8AS2 - chains H and L of the 4 polymer chains in the assembly; structure by X-ray diffraction, 3.20 A resolution.

== Chain H ==
Protein: Fab30 heavy chain
Source organism: Phage display vector pTDisp
Amino-acid sequence (233 residues; each row starts with the number of its first residue):
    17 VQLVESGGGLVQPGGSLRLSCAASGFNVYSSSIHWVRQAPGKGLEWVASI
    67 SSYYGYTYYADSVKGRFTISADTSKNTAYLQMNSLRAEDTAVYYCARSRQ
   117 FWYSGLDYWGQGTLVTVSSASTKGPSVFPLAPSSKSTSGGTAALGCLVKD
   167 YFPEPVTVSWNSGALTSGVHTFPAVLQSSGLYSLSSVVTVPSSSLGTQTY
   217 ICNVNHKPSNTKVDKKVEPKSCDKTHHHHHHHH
Not modelled in the structure: 237-249
Cystine bridges: C37-C111, C162-C218

== Chain L ==
Protein: Fab30 light chain
Source organism: Phage display vector pTDisp
Amino-acid sequence (220 residues; numbered 13 to 232; the number before each row is that of its first residue):
    13 SDIQMTQSPSSLSASVGDRVTITCRASQSVSSAVAWYQQKPGKAPKLLIY
    63 SASSLYSGVPSRFSGSRSGTDFTLTISSLQPEDFATYYCQQYKYVPVTFG
   113 QGTKVEIKRTVAAPSVFIFPPSDSQLKSGTASVVCLLNNFYPREAKVQWK
   163 VDNALQSGNSQESVTEQDSKDSTYSLSSTLTLSKADYEKHKVYACEVTHQ
   213 GLSSPVTKSFNRGECEISEV
Not modelled in the structure: 225-232
Cystine bridges: C36-C101, C147-C207

== Interface between chain H and chain L ==
Pairs across the interface (57):
  Q54(H) - Q51(L)  hydrogen bond
  Q54(H) - Y100(L)  hydrogen bond
  G59(H) - Y100(L)
  L60(H) - F111(L)  hydrophobic
  W62(H) - P108(L)  hydrophobic
  W62(H) - V109(L)
  Y110(H) - Q51(L)  hydrogen bond
  Y110(H) - K55(L)
  Y119(H) - Q102(L)
  Y119(H) - Y104(L)  hydrophobic
  S120(H) - L59(L)
  S120(H) - Y62(L)
  G121(H) - Y49(L)
  L122(H) - Y49(L)  hydrogen bond (backbone-side chain)
  L122(H) - L59(L)
  L122(H) - Q102(L)
  D123(H) - L59(L)
  D123(H) - Y68(L)
  W125(H) - Y49(L)
  W125(H) - A56(L)  hydrophobic
  W125(H) - P57(L)
  G126(H) - A56(L)
  Q127(H) - K55(L)
  F144(H) - S136(L)
  F144(H) - Q137(L)
  P145(H) - S134(L)
  L146(H) - V146(L)  hydrophobic
  A147(H) - F131(L)
  K151(H) - F129(L)
  K151(H) - I130(L)
  K151(H) - K220(L)
  K151(H) - S221(L)  hydrogen bond (side chain-backbone)
  S152(H) - F129(L)
  S152(H) - F131(L)
  S154(H) - F129(L)
  A159(H) - F131(L)
  L163(H) - Q137(L)
  K165(H) - T193(L)
  H186(H) - N150(L)
  F188(H) - L148(L)  hydrophobic
  F188(H) - S175(L)
  F188(H) - S187(L)
  F188(H) - L188(L)
  F188(H) - S189(L)
  P189(H) - S175(L)  hydrogen bond (backbone-side chain)
  P189(H) - V176(L)
  V191(H) - Q173(L)
  V191(H) - E174(L)
  V191(H) - S175(L)
  L192(H) - Q173(L)  hydrogen bond (backbone-side chain)
  Q193(H) - Q173(L)
  Q193(H) - T193(L)
  S201(H) - S189(L)  hydrogen bond
  V203(H) - L148(L)  hydrophobic
  T205(H) - N150(L)
  K231(H) - S136(L)
  K236(H) - P132(L)
Other interface residues (no listed pair), chain H (39 interface residues in all): E61, D77, P148, S149, T187
Other interface residues (no listed pair), chain L (43 interface residues in all): D14, G54, D135, S140, S144, N151, T177, T191, F222

== Summary ==
39 residues of chain H face 43 of chain L across their interface; the contacts include 8 hydrogen bonds. Polar
contacts include Q54(H)-Q51(L), Q54(H)-Y100(L) and Y110(H)-Q51(L).
Here chain H is Fab30 heavy chain and chain L is Fab30 light chain, both from Phage display vector pTDisp.
Entry 8AS2 (Structure of arrestin2 in complex with 4P CCR5 phosphopeptide and Fab30) was determined by X-ray
diffraction (same publication as 8AS3 and 8AS4).
